7EB2 - chains B and Y of the 6 polymer chains in the assembly; structure by electron microscopy, 3.50 A resolution.

Chain B:
Molecule: Guanine nucleotide-binding protein G(I)/G(S)/G(T) subunit beta-1
Organism: Homo sapiens
Reference sequence: P62873 (GBB1_HUMAN); residues 2-340 here = UniProt positions 2-340
Sequence (358 residues; each row starts with the number of its first residue; numbers below 1 keep their minus sign (Met-17 is residue -17)):
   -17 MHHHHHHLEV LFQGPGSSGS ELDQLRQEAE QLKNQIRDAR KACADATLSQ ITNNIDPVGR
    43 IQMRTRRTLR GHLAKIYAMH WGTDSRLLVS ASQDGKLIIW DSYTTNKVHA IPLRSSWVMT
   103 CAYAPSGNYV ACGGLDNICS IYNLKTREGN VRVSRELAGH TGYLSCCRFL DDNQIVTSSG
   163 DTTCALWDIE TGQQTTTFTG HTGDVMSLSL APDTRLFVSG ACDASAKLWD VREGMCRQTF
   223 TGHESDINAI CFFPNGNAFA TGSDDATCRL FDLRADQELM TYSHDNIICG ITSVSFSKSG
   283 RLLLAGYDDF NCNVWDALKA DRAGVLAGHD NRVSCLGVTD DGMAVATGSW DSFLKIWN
Disordered / not traced: -17 to 1
Construct notes: initiating methionine (-17); expression tag (-16 to 1)

Chain Y:
Molecule: Guanine nucleotide-binding protein G(I)/G(S)/G(O) subunit gamma-2
Organism: Homo sapiens
Reference sequence: P59768 (GBG2_HUMAN); numbering as in UniProt (aligned over 1-71)
Sequence (71 residues; each row starts with the number of its first residue):
     1 MASNNTASIA QARKLVEQLK MEANIDRIKV SKAAADLMAY CEAHAKEDPL LTPVPASENP
    61 FREKKFFCAI L
Disordered / not traced: 1-5, 63-71

Chain B / chain Y interface:
Pairs across the interface (80; chain B residue first):
  Glu3(B) - Ile9(Y)
  Leu4(B) - Ser8(Y)
  Leu4(B) - Ile9(Y)  hydrophobic
  Leu4(B) - Ala12(Y)  hydrophobic
  Leu7(B) - Ile9(Y)
  Leu7(B) - Ala12(Y)  hydrophobic
  Leu7(B) - Arg13(Y)
  Leu7(B) - Val16(Y)
  Glu10(B) - Val16(Y)
  Ala11(B) - Leu19(Y)  hydrophobic
  Leu14(B) - Val16(Y)
  Leu14(B) - Leu19(Y)  hydrophobic
  Leu14(B) - Lys20(Y)
  Lys15(B) - Leu19(Y)
  Ile18(B) - Ala23(Y)  hydrophobic
  Ile18(B) - Arg27(Y)
  Ala21(B) - Arg27(Y)
  Cys25(B) - Ile28(Y)
  Cys25(B) - Lys29(Y)
  Cys25(B) - Val30(Y)  hydrogen bond (backbone-backbone)
  Ala26(B) - Val30(Y)  hydrophobic
  Asp27(B) - Lys29(Y)
  Asp27(B) - Val30(Y)
  Asp27(B) - Ser31(Y)  hydrogen bond
  Ala28(B) - Val30(Y)
  Ala28(B) - Ser31(Y)
  Leu30(B) - Ala34(Y)  hydrophobic
  Ile33(B) - Ala34(Y)  hydrophobic
  Ile33(B) - Met38(Y)  hydrophobic
  Thr34(B) - Met38(Y)
  Val40(B) - Leu51(Y)  hydrophobic
  Arg48(B) - Phe61(Y)
  Arg48(B) - Arg62(Y)
  Arg49(B) - Phe61(Y)  hydrogen bond (side chain-backbone)
  Ser84(B) - Phe61(Y)
  Tyr85(B) - Pro60(Y)  hydrophobic
  Tyr85(B) - Phe61(Y)  hydrophobic
  Met217(B) - Met21(Y)  hydrophobic
  Cys218(B) - Gln18(Y)  hydrogen bond (backbone-side chain)
  Cys218(B) - Met21(Y)
  Arg219(B) - Met21(Y)
  Arg219(B) - Glu22(Y)
  Thr221(B) - Glu22(Y)  hydrogen bond
  Phe235(B) - Leu37(Y)  hydrophobic
  Phe235(B) - Tyr40(Y)  hydrophobic
  Phe235(B) - Cys41(Y)  hydrophobic
  Pro236(B) - Tyr40(Y)
  Asn237(B) - Tyr40(Y)
  Asn239(B) - Leu37(Y)
  Asp254(B) - Ala33(Y)
  Arg256(B) - Arg27(Y)
  Arg256(B) - Ile28(Y)  hydrogen bond (backbone-backbone)
  Arg256(B) - Asp36(Y)  salt bridge
  Ala257(B) - Ile28(Y)
  Asp258(B) - Arg27(Y)  salt bridge
  Gln259(B) - Val30(Y)
  Leu261(B) - Val30(Y)  hydrophobic
  Leu261(B) - Leu37(Y)  hydrophobic
  Ser279(B) - Asp48(Y)  hydrogen bond
  Lys280(B) - Asp48(Y)  hydrogen bond (backbone-side chain)
  Ser281(B) - Tyr40(Y)
  Ser281(B) - Cys41(Y)  hydrogen bond (backbone-side chain)
  Ser281(B) - His44(Y)
  Ser281(B) - Asp48(Y)  hydrogen bond (backbone-side chain)
  Gly282(B) - Cys41(Y)
  Arg283(B) - Cys41(Y)
  Arg283(B) - Leu51(Y)
  Leu284(B) - Leu50(Y)
  Leu284(B) - Leu51(Y)  hydrophobic
  Asp323(B) - Pro49(Y)
  Gly324(B) - Asp48(Y)
  Gly324(B) - Pro49(Y)
  Gly324(B) - Leu50(Y)
  Met325(B) - Pro49(Y)  hydrophobic
  Met325(B) - Pro60(Y)
  Ala326(B) - Phe61(Y)  hydrophobic
  Val327(B) - Leu50(Y)  hydrophobic
  Asn340(B) - Leu50(Y)
  Asn340(B) - Asn59(Y)  hydrogen bond (backbone-side chain)
  Asn340(B) - Phe61(Y)
Interface residues without a listed pair, chain B (57 interface residues in all): Gln17, Arg22, Ile37, Ile43, Met45, Gln220, Ala240, Leu300, Val320, Ile338
Interface residues without a listed pair, chain Y (38 interface residues in all): Ile25, Asp26, Ala45, Glu47, Val54, Glu58

Summary:
Chain B and chain Y form an interface of 57 and 38 residues respectively; the contacts include 11 hydrogen
bonds and 2 salt bridges. Polar pairs include Arg256(B)-Asp36(Y), Asp258(B)-Arg27(Y) and Asp27(B)-Ser31(Y).
Chain B is Guanine nucleotide-binding protein G(I)/G(S)/G(T) subunit beta-1 and chain Y is Guanine
nucleotide-binding protein G(I)/G(S)/G(O) subunit gamma-2, both from Homo sapiens; the structure, Cryo-EM
structure of human GABA(B) receptor-Gi protein complex, was determined by electron microscopy.
